PDB entry 8HSR | electron microscopy, 4.00 A resolution | chains I and R of the 14 polymer chains in the assembly

== Chain I ==
Name: DNA-directed RNA polymerase subunit beta
Organism: Thermus thermophilus HB8
Notes: EC 2.7.7.6
Reference sequence: Q8RQE9 (RPOB_THET8); numbering as in UniProt (aligned over 1-1119)
Sequence (1119 residues; row label = number of the first residue in the row):
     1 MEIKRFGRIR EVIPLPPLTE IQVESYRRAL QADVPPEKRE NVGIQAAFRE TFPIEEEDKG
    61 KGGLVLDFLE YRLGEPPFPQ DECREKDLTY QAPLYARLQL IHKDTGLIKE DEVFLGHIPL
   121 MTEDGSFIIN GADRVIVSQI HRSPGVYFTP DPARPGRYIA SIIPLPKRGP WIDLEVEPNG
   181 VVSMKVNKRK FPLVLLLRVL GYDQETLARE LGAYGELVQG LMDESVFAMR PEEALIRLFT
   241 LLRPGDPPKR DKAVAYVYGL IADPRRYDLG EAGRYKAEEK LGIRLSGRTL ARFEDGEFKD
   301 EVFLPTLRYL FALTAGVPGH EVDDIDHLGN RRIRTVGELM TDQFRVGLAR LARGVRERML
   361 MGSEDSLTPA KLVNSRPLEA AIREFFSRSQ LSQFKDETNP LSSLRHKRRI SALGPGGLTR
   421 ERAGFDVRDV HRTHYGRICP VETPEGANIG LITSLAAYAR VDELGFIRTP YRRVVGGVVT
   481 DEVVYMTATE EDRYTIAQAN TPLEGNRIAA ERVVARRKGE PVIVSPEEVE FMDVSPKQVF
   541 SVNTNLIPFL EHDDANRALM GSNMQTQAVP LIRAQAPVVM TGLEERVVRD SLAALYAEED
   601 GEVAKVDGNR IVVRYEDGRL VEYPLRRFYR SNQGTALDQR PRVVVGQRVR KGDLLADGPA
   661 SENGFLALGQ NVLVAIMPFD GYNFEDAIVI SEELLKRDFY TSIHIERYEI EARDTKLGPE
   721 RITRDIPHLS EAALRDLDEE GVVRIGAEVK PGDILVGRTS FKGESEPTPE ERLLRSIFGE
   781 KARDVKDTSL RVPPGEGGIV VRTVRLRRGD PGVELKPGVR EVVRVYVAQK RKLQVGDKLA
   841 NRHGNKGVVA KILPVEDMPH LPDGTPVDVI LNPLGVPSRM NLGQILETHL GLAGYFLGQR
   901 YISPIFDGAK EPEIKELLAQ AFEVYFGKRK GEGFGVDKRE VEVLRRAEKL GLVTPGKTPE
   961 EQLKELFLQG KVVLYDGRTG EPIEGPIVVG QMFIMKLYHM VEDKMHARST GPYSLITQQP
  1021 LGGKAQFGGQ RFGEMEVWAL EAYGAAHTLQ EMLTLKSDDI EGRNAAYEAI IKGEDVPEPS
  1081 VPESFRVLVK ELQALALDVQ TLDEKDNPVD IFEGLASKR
From the paper describing this entry:
  - conformationally variable residues (helix shift): Lys762 to Asp784

== Chain R ==
Molecule: 125-nt RNA strand
Sequence (125 nucleotides; numbered -95 to 29; the number before each row is that of its first residue; numbers below 1 keep their minus sign (A-95 is residue -95)):
   -95 AAUUUGCAGG ACUUCACUCC CUACUCAACU ACUAUCUACC CAUCUCUCUU CACUCCAUAC
   -35 UUCACUCCUU UAAACUCAUC ACCUCACCAU CUAUCUUACC CAUAACCAUA UCUCCACAUC
    25 CACCU
Disordered / not traced: -95 to 0
Ion coordination: Mg2+: C28, U29 (shared with 3 residues of chain J)

== Chain I / chain R interface ==
Pairs across the interface (26):
  Gln390(I) with U23(R), phosphate contact; C24(R), phosphate contact
  Gln393(I) with C24(R), hydrogen bond to the sugar; C25(R), sugar contact
  Arg409(I) with C25(R), hydrogen bond to the phosphate; A26(R), salt bridge to the phosphate
  Pro444(I) with A26(R), phosphate contact
  Asn448(I) with C25(R), phosphate contact
  Ile452(I) with C25(R), phosphate contact
  Gln567(I) with A26(R), sugar contact; C27(R), sugar contact
  Lys846(I) with C27(R), phosphate contact; C28(R), salt bridge to the phosphate
  Thr1010(I) with U15(R), hydrogen bond to the base
  Gly1011(I) with C16(R), hydrogen bond to the base
  Pro1012(I) with C16(R), base contact; U17(R), base contact
  Tyr1013(I) with U15(R), base contact; C16(R), base contact; C18(R), hydrogen bond to the base; C19(R), hydrogen bond to the base
  Ser1014(I) with C19(R), base contact
  Leu1015(I) with C19(R), base contact
  Leu1021(I) with C19(R), base contact
  Gly1022(I) with C19(R), base contact
  Asn1064(I) with U15(R), base contact
Also at the interface, not in a pair above, chain I (25 interface residues in all): Asp396, Glu421, Glu445, Asn563, Lys838, Glu1002, Arg1063, Tyr1067

== Summary ==
25 residues of chain I and 11 residues of chain R are in contact; the contacts include 6 hydrogen bonds and 2
salt bridges. Among the polar pairs are Thr1010(I)-U15(R), Gly1011(I)-C16(R) and Tyr1013(I)-C18(R). C28(R) and
U29(R) coordinate Mg2+. From the paper: conformational variability at Lys762(I).
Chain I is DNA-directed RNA polymerase subunit beta (Thermus thermophilus HB8) and chain R is a 125-nt RNA
strand; the structure, Thermus thermophilus Rho-engaged RNAP elongation complex (composite structure), was
determined by electron microscopy (same publication as 8HSG, 8HSH, 8HSJ and 8HSL).
